8XOP - chains I and V of the 28 polymer chains in the assembly; structure by electron microscopy, 2.80 A resolution.

# Chain I
Molecule: ATP-dependent Clp protease proteolytic subunit
Organism: Streptomyces hawaiiensis
Notes: EC 3.4.21.92
Reference sequence: A0A5B9BIX9 (A0A5B9BIX9_9ACTN); numbering as in UniProt (aligned over 52-235)
Amino-acid sequence (220 residues; row label = number of the first residue in the row):
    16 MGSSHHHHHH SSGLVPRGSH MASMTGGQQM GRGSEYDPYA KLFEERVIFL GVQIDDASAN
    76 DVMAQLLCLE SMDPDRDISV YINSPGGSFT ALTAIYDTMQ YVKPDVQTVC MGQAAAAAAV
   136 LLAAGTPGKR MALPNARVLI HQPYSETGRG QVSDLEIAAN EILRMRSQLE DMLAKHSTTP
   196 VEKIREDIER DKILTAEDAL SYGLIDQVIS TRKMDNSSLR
Unresolved in the structure: 16-50, 227-235
Differences from the reference sequence: initiating methionine (16); expression tag (17-51); engineered mutation A131 (Ser in A0A5B9BIX9)
From the paper describing this entry:
  - binding site for ADEP1 (chain V): S94, Y96
  - binding site for ADEP1: Y116
  - mutagenesis - S131A: decreased catalytic activity

# Chain V
Molecule: ADEP1
Amino-acid sequence (7 residues; numbered 1 to 7; the number before each row is that of its first residue):
     1 XFSPAAX
Modified residues: OTT ((2E,4E,6E)-octa-2,4,6-trienoic acid) at position 1; A5 (N-methyl-L-alanine; MAA); MP8 ((4R)-4-methyl-L-proline) at position 7
Covalent attachments: covalent link S3-MP8_7

# Interface between chain I and chain V
Residue-residue contacts (7; chain I residue first):
  L82(I) - OTT_1(V)
  L82(I) - F2(V)  hydrophobic
  E85(I) - OTT_1(V)
  S86(I) - OTT_1(V)
  Y116(I) - F2(V)  hydrophobic
  Y116(I) - S3(V)
  Y116(I) - P4(V)  hydrogen bond (side chain-backbone)

# Summary
Chain I and chain V each contribute 4 residues to their interface, with 1 hydrogen bond. The hydrogen-bonded
pair is Y116(I)-P4(V). From the paper: a binding site for ADEP1 (chain V) at S94(I) and Y96(I); S131A of chain
I reduces catalytic activity.
Chain I is ATP-dependent Clp protease proteolytic subunit (Streptomyces hawaiiensis) and chain V is ADEP1; the
structure, Cryo-EM structure of ClpP1P2 in complex with ADEP1 from Streptomyces hawaiiensis, was determined by
electron microscopy together with 8XN4, 8XON and 8XOO from the same study.
